PDB entry 9LU9 | electron microscopy, 3.30 A resolution | chains B and F of the 7 polymer chains in the assembly

Chain B:
Name: Flagellar motor protein MotA
Source organism: Paenibacillus sp. TCA20
Reference sequence: A0A069DFV9 (A0A069DFV9_9BACL); numbering as in UniProt (aligned over 1-264)
Amino-acid sequence (264 residues; numbered 1 to 264; the number before each row is that of its first residue):
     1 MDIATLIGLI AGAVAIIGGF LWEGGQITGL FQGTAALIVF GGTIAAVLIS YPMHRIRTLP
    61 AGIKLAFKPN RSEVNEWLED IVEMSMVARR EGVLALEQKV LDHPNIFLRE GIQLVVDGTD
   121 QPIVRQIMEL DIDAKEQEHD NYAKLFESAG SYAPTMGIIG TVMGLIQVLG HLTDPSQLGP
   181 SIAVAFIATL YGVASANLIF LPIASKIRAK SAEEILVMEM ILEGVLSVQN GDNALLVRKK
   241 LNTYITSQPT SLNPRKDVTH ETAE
Not modelled in the structure: 247-264
Reported in the primary citation:
  - binding site for Lauryl Maltose Neopentyl Glycol: Leu165 to Ile182

Chain F:
Name: MotB1, Motility protein B
Source organism: Paenibacillus sp. TCA20
Reference sequence: P0AF06 (MOTB_ECOLI); residues 118-313 here correspond to UniProt positions 113-308 (UniProt number = residue number - 5)
Amino-acid sequence (319 residues; numbered 1 to 319; the number before each row is that of its first residue):
     1 MRQRNRRTRN VKSAHSSGSP HDRWMITYAD LITLLLIFFV MMYAMSRLDA SKYEEVTSSL
    61 QTTFQSSSGI LDGGNGVIDY PSGQNGNSSS EANQPGSSGT GSDMGQEADG GPLTERESRL
   121 RKLRGDLDQL IESDPKLRAL RPHLKIDLVQ EGLRIQIIDS QNRPMFRTGS ADVEPYMRDI
   181 LRAIAPVLNG IPNRISLSGH TDDFPYASGE KGYSNWELSA DRANASRREL MVGGLDSGKV
   241 LRVVGMAATM RLSDRGPDDA VNRRISLLVL NKQAEQAILH ENAESQNEPV SALEKPEVAP
   301 QVSVPTMPSA EPRHHHHHH
Not modelled in the structure: 1-21, 67-319
Differences from the reference sequence: expression tag (314-319)

Chain B / chain F interface:
Residue-residue contacts (29):
  Gly25(B) - Ser66(F)
  Gln26(B) - Thr62(F)  hydrogen bond (side chain-backbone)
  Gln26(B) - Thr63(F)  hydrogen bond (side chain-backbone)
  Gln26(B) - Ser66(F)
  Gly29(B) - Thr63(F)
  Ile158(B) - Ile26(F)  hydrophobic
  Ile158(B) - Asp30(F)
  Thr161(B) - Asp30(F)  hydrogen bond
  Thr161(B) - Thr33(F)
  Thr161(B) - Ile37(F)
  Leu165(B) - Leu36(F)  hydrophobic
  Val168(B) - Ile37(F)  hydrophobic
  Val168(B) - Val40(F)  hydrophobic
  Leu169(B) - Val40(F)  hydrophobic
  Leu172(B) - Val40(F)  hydrophobic
  Leu172(B) - Ala44(F)  hydrophobic
  Pro175(B) - Ala44(F)
  Pro175(B) - Leu48(F)
  Ser176(B) - Lys52(F)
  Ser176(B) - Val56(F)
  Ile182(B) - Met41(F)  hydrophobic
  Ile182(B) - Leu60(F)  hydrophobic
  Ala183(B) - Phe64(F)  hydrophobic
  Ala185(B) - Ile37(F)  hydrophobic
  Phe186(B) - Leu34(F)  hydrophobic
  Thr189(B) - Asp30(F)  hydrogen bond
  Thr189(B) - Leu34(F)
  Asn197(B) - Arg23(F)
  Leu201(B) - Arg23(F)
Interface residues without a listed pair, chain B (23 interface residues in all): Gly24, Thr155, Gly157, Leu178, Gly179
Interface residues without a listed pair, chain F (22 interface residues in all): Ala29, Tyr43, Arg47, Gln65

Summary:
23 residues of chain B face 22 of chain F across their interface, with 4 hydrogen bonds. Polar contacts
include Gln26(B)-Thr62(F), Gln26(B)-Thr63(F) and Thr161(B)-Asp30(F). From the paper: a binding site for Lauryl
Maltose Neopentyl Glycol at Leu165(B).
Chain B is Flagellar motor protein MotA and chain F is MotB1, Motility protein B, both from Paenibacillus sp.
TCA20; the structure, The chimeric flagellar motor complex between MotA1B1 from Paenibacillus sp. TCA20 and
MotAB from E.coli, state ..., was determined by electron microscopy (same publication as 9LUB and 9LUC).
